PDB entry 6ESH | electron microscopy, 5.10 A resolution (low resolution: residue-level contacts below are approximate; hydrogen-bond / salt-bridge calls are withheld) | chains A and I of the 10 polymer chains in the assembly

Chain A:
Protein: Histone H3.2
Organism: Xenopus laevis
Reference sequence: P84233 (H32_XENLA); residues 1-135 here correspond to UniProt positions 2-136 (UniProt number = residue number + 1)
Chain sequence (135 residues; numbered 1 to 135; the number before each row is that of its first residue):
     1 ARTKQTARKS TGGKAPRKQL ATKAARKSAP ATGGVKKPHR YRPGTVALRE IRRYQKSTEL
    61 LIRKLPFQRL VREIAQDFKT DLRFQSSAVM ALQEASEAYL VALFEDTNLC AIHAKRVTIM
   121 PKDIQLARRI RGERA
Not modelled in the structure: 1-36, 135
Sequence notes: conflict Ala102 (Gly103 in P84233)

Chain I:
Molecule: 147-nt DNA strand
Organism: synthetic construct
Sequence (147 nucleotides; each row starts with the number of its first residue; numbers below 1 keep their minus sign (DA-73 is residue -73)):
   -73 ACAGGATGTA TATATCTGAC ACGTGCCTGG AGACTAGGGA GTAATCCCCT TGGCGGTTAA
   -13 AACGCGGGGG ACAGCGCGTA CGTGCGTTTA AGCGGTGCTA GAGCTGTCTA CGACCAATTG
    47 AGCGGCCTCG GCACCGGGAT TCTCCAG
Not modelled in the structure: -73 to -64

How chain A and chain I interact:
Residue-residue contacts - 24 pairs, chain A then chain I:
  Lys37(A) with DA72(I)
  Arg40(A) with DG-8(I); DC70(I); DC71(I)
  Tyr41(A) with DC70(I)
  Arg42(A) with DC70(I); DC71(I)
  Thr45(A) with DT69(I); DC70(I)
  Arg63(A) with DA-14(I)
  Arg72(A) with DT-23(I)
  Leu82(A) with DT-23(I)
  Arg83(A) with DT-24(I); DT-23(I)
  Phe84(A) with DT-24(I); DT-23(I)
  Gln85(A) with DT-24(I)
  Lys115(A) with DA-3(I)
  Arg116(A) with DA-3(I); DC-2(I)
  Val117(A) with DA-3(I)
  Thr118(A) with DG-4(I); DA-3(I)
  Met120(A) with DC-2(I)
Interface residues without a listed pair, chain A (18 interface residues in all): Gln68, Ser86
Interface residues without a listed pair, chain I (13 interface residues in all): DA-13, DG-5

In short:
Chain A and chain I form an interface of 18 and 13 residues respectively.
Here chain A is Histone H3.2 (Xenopus laevis) and chain I is a 147-nt DNA strand (synthetic construct). Entry
6ESH (Nucleosome breathing : Class 3) was determined by electron microscopy (same publication as 6ESF, 6ESG
and 6ESI).
